PDB entry 3PR7 | X-ray diffraction, 2.94 A resolution | chains A and C of the 3 polymer chains in the assembly

[Chain A (and C)]
Protein: UspA1
Source organism: Moraxella catarrhalis
Notes: chain C of this document is another copy of the same molecule, construct and numbering; everything in this record applies to it too
UniProtKB: Q9XD56 (Q9XD56_MORCA); residue numbers follow UniProt; this construct covers 42-345
Sequence (311 residues; numbered 42 to 352; the number before each row is that of its first residue):
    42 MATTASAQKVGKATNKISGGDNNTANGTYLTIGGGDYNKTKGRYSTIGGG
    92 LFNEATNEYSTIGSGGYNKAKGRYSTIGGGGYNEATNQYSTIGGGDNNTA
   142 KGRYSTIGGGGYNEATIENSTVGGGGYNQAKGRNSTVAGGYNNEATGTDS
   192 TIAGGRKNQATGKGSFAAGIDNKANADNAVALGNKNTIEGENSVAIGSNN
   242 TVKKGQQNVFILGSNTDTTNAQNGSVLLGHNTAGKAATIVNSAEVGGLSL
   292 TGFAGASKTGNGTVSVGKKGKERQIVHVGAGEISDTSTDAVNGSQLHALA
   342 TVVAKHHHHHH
Not modelled in the structure: 42-53, 346-352
Sequence notes: expression tag (346-352)

[Chain A / chain C interface]
Residue-residue contacts - 175 pairs, chain A then chain C:
  Gly60(A) - Thr55(C)
  Gly60(A) - Lys57(C)
  Gly74(A) - Thr72(C)
  Gly75(A) - Thr72(C)
  Gly76(A) - Tyr70(C)
  Gly76(A) - Thr72(C)
  Asp77(A) - Tyr70(C)
  Gly89(A) - Thr72(C)
  Gly89(A) - Thr87(C)
  Gly90(A) - Thr87(C)
  Gly91(A) - Tyr85(C)
  Gly91(A) - Thr87(C)  hydrogen bond (backbone-side chain)
  Leu92(A) - Tyr85(C)  hydrophobic
  Leu92(A) - Tyr100(C)  hydrophobic
  Gly104(A) - Thr102(C)
  Ser105(A) - Tyr85(C)
  Ser105(A) - Thr87(C)  hydrogen bond
  Ser105(A) - Ser101(C)
  Ser105(A) - Thr102(C)  hydrogen bond
  Gly106(A) - Tyr100(C)
  Gly106(A) - Thr102(C)  hydrogen bond (backbone-side chain)
  Gly107(A) - Tyr115(C)
  Tyr108(A) - Tyr115(C)
  Gly119(A) - Thr102(C)
  Gly119(A) - Thr117(C)
  Gly120(A) - Thr117(C)
  Gly121(A) - Tyr115(C)
  Gly121(A) - Thr117(C)  hydrogen bond (backbone-side chain)
  Gly122(A) - Tyr115(C)
  Gly122(A) - Tyr130(C)
  Tyr123(A) - Tyr115(C)
  Gly134(A) - Thr117(C)
  Gly134(A) - Thr132(C)
  Gly135(A) - Thr132(C)
  Gly136(A) - Tyr130(C)
  Gly136(A) - Thr132(C)  hydrogen bond (backbone-side chain)
  Asp137(A) - Tyr130(C)
  Asp137(A) - Tyr145(C)
  Gly149(A) - Thr132(C)
  Gly149(A) - Thr147(C)
  Gly150(A) - Thr147(C)
  Gly151(A) - Tyr145(C)
  Gly151(A) - Thr147(C)  hydrogen bond (backbone-side chain)
  Gly164(A) - Thr147(C)
  Gly164(A) - Thr162(C)
  Gly165(A) - Thr162(C)
  Gly166(A) - Asn160(C)
  Gly166(A) - Thr162(C)  hydrogen bond (backbone-side chain)
  Gly167(A) - Asn160(C)
  Ala179(A) - Thr177(C)
  Gly180(A) - Thr177(C)
  Gly181(A) - Asn175(C)
  Gly181(A) - Thr177(C)  hydrogen bond (backbone-side chain)
  Tyr182(A) - Asn160(C)
  Tyr182(A) - Asn175(C)
  Ala194(A) - Thr192(C)
  Ala194(A) - Phe207(C)  hydrophobic
  Gly195(A) - Thr192(C)
  Gly196(A) - Asp190(C)
  Gly196(A) - Thr192(C)  hydrogen bond (backbone-side chain)
  Arg197(A) - Asp190(C)  salt bridge
  Ala209(A) - Phe207(C)  hydrophobic
  Gly210(A) - Gly205(C)
  Ile211(A) - Asp190(C)
  Ile211(A) - Gly205(C)
  Leu223(A) - Phe207(C)  hydrophobic
  Leu223(A) - Val221(C)  hydrophobic
  Asn225(A) - Asn219(C)
  Ile237(A) - Val235(C)  hydrophobic
  Ile237(A) - Ile237(C)  hydrophobic
  Ser239(A) - Asn233(C)  hydrogen bond
  Leu253(A) - Val235(C)  hydrophobic
  Leu253(A) - Phe251(C)  hydrophobic
  Leu253(A) - Leu253(C)  hydrophobic
  Gly254(A) - Phe251(C)
  Ser255(A) - Asn249(C)  hydrogen bond
  Ser255(A) - Phe251(C)
  Gly270(A) - Val267(C)
  His271(A) - Asn249(C)
  His271(A) - Phe251(C)
  Lys276(A) - Asp330(C)  salt bridge
  Thr279(A) - Glu323(C)  hydrogen bond
  Val281(A) - Ala321(C)
  Val281(A) - Gly322(C)
  Ala284(A) - Ile324(C)  hydrophobic
  Leu289(A) - Val343(C)  hydrophobic
  Leu291(A) - Ala339(C)
  Leu291(A) - Leu340(C)  hydrophobic
  Leu291(A) - Val343(C)  hydrophobic
  Phe294(A) - Ala321(C)  hydrophobic
  Phe294(A) - Ser335(C)
  Phe294(A) - Gln336(C)
  Phe294(A) - Ala339(C)  hydrophobic
  Ala295(A) - Ala321(C)
  Ala295(A) - Asn333(C)  hydrogen bond (backbone-side chain)
  Ala295(A) - Ser335(C)  hydrogen bond (backbone-side chain)
  Gly296(A) - Gly320(C)
  Gly296(A) - Ala321(C)  hydrogen bond (backbone-backbone)
  Val307(A) - Val305(C)  hydrophobic
  Gly311(A) - Ser298(C)  hydrogen bond (backbone-side chain)
  Lys312(A) - Thr300(C)
  Lys312(A) - Asn302(C)
  Glu313(A) - Gly296(C)
  Glu313(A) - Ser298(C)
  Glu313(A) - Asn302(C)
  Glu313(A) - Thr329(C)
  Arg314(A) - Gly265(C)  hydrogen bond (side chain-backbone)
  Arg314(A) - Asn302(C)  hydrogen bond (side chain-backbone)
  Arg314(A) - Gly303(C)
  Arg314(A) - Val305(C)
  Gln315(A) - Ala278(C)
  Gln315(A) - Thr279(C)  hydrogen bond (side chain-backbone)
  Gln315(A) - Val281(C)
  Gln315(A) - Thr304(C)
  Gln315(A) - Val305(C)  hydrogen bond (backbone-backbone)
  Ile316(A) - Val305(C)
  Ile316(A) - Ile316(C)  hydrophobic
  Val317(A) - Lys276(C)
  Val317(A) - Thr304(C)
  Val317(A) - Val305(C)  hydrogen bond (backbone-backbone)
  Val317(A) - Ser306(C)
  Val317(A) - Val307(C)  hydrogen bond (backbone-backbone)
  His318(A) - Ala274(C)  hydrogen bond (side chain-backbone)
  His318(A) - Lys276(C)
  His318(A) - Ser306(C)  hydrogen bond
  His318(A) - Val307(C)
  His318(A) - Gly308(C)  hydrogen bond (side chain-backbone)
  His318(A) - Lys309(C)
  His318(A) - Lys310(C)
  His318(A) - Glu313(C)
  His318(A) - Arg314(C)  hydrogen bond (backbone-backbone)
  Val319(A) - Glu313(C)
  Val319(A) - Arg314(C)
  Val319(A) - Ile316(C)  hydrophobic
  Gly320(A) - Glu313(C)
  Gly320(A) - Arg314(C)  hydrogen bond (backbone-backbone)
  Gly320(A) - Gln315(C)
  Ala321(A) - Gln315(C)  hydrogen bond (backbone-side chain)
  Gly322(A) - Gln315(C)
  Glu323(A) - Gly334(C)
  Ile324(A) - Gly334(C)
  Ile324(A) - Leu337(C)  hydrophobic
  Ile324(A) - His338(C)
  Ser325(A) - Gly334(C)
  Ser325(A) - Ser335(C)  hydrogen bond (backbone-backbone)
  Ser325(A) - His338(C)
  Asp326(A) - Ser335(C)
  Asp326(A) - His338(C)  hydrogen bond (backbone-side chain)
  Ser328(A) - Asn333(C)
  Ser328(A) - Gly334(C)
  Ser328(A) - Ser335(C)  hydrogen bond (backbone-backbone)
  Thr329(A) - Val317(C)
  Thr329(A) - His318(C)  hydrogen bond (backbone-backbone)
  Thr329(A) - Val319(C)  hydrogen bond (backbone-backbone)
  Thr329(A) - Asn333(C)
  Asp330(A) - Gln315(C)
  Asp330(A) - Ile316(C)
  Asp330(A) - Val317(C)
  Asp330(A) - Asn333(C)
  Asp330(A) - Gly334(C)  hydrogen bond (backbone-backbone)
  Ala331(A) - Ile316(C)  hydrogen bond (backbone-backbone)
  Ala331(A) - Val332(C)
  Val332(A) - Val332(C)  hydrogen bond (backbone-backbone)
  Val332(A) - Asn333(C)
  Val332(A) - Gly334(C)
  Val332(A) - Leu337(C)  hydrophobic
  Gln336(A) - Leu337(C)
  Leu337(A) - Leu337(C)  hydrophobic
  Leu340(A) - Leu337(C)  hydrophobic
  Leu340(A) - Leu340(C)  hydrophobic
  Leu340(A) - Ala341(C)  hydrophobic
  Ala341(A) - Val286(C)  hydrophobic
  Thr342(A) - Val286(C)
  Val343(A) - Val344(C)  hydrophobic
  Val344(A) - Leu289(C)
Also at the interface, not in a pair above, chain A (98 interface residues in all): Ser59, Gly152, Phe207, Gly224, Gly238, Leu269, Thr292, Thr327, His338, Ala345
Also at the interface, not in a pair above, chain C (85 interface residues in all): Lys204, Leu223, Leu269, Gly275, Ala277, Gly287, Leu291

[In short]
Chain A and chain C form an interface of 98 and 85 residues respectively; the contacts include 37 hydrogen
bonds and 2 salt bridges. Polar contacts include Arg197(A)-Asp190(C), Lys276(A)-Asp330(C) and
Gly91(A)-Thr87(C).
Chain A and chain C are both UspA1 (Moraxella catarrhalis); the structure, Multi-functional and
mechanosensitive receptor binding activity of the Moraxella catarrhalis adhesin UspA1, was determined by X-ray
diffraction together with 3NTN from the same study.
